7KV9 - chains B and b of the 6 polymer chains in the assembly; structure by electron microscopy, 2.90 A resolution.

== Chain B ==
Name: envelope protein E
From: Kunjin virus
UniProtKB: A0A0U2IWM5 (A0A0U2IWM5_WNV); residues 1-501 here correspond to UniProt positions 291-791 (UniProt number = residue number + 290)
Chain sequence (501 residues; numbered 1 to 501; the number before each row is that of its first residue):
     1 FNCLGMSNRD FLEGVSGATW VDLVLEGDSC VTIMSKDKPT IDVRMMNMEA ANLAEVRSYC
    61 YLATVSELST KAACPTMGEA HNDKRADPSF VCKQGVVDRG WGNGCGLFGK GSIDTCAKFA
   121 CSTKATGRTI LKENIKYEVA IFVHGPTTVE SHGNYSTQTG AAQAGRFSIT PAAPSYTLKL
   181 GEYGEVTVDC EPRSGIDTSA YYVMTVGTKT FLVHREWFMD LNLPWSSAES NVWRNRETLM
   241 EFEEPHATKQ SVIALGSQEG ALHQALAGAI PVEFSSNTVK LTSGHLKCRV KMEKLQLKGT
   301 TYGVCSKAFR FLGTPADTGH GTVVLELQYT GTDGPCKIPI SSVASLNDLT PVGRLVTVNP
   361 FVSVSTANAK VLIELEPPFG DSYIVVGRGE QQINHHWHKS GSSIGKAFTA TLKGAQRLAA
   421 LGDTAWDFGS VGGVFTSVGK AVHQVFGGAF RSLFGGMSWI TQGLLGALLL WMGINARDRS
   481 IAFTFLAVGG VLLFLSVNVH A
Cystine bridges: Cys3-Cys30, Cys60-Cys121, Cys92-Cys116, Cys190-Cys288
Covalent attachments: N-acetylglucosamine (NAG) linked to Asn154
Reported in the primary citation:
  - post-translational modification sites: Asn154

== Chain b ==
Name: Matrix protein M
From: Kunjin virus
UniProtKB: A0A0A6ZKT6 (A0A0A6ZKT6_WNV); residues 1-75 here correspond to UniProt positions 62-136 (UniProt number = residue number + 61)
Chain sequence (75 residues; each row starts with the number of its first residue):
     1 SLTVQTHGES TLSNKKGAWM DSTKATRYLV KTESWILRNP GYALVAAVIG WMLGSNTMQR
    61 VVFTVLLLLV APAYS
Not modelled in the structure: 1-4
Construct notes: conflict Thr64 (Ala125 in A0A0A6ZKT6)

== How chain B and chain b interact ==
Residue-residue contacts (67; chain B residue first):
  Asn8(B) - Lys15(b)
  Glu26(B) - Ser13(b)
  Glu26(B) - Lys15(b)  salt bridge
  Gly27(B) - Lys15(b)
  Asp28(B) - Lys16(b)  salt bridge
  Ser29(B) - Lys15(b)
  Ile196(B) - Leu12(b)  hydrophobic
  Tyr201(B) - Ser10(b)
  Tyr201(B) - Thr11(b)  hydrogen bond
  Tyr201(B) - Leu12(b)  hydrogen bond (side chain-backbone)
  Lys209(B) - Trp19(b)
  Phe211(B) - Trp19(b)  hydrophobic
  Leu212(B) - Leu12(b)  hydrophobic
  Val213(B) - His7(b)
  His214(B) - His7(b)  hydrogen bond (backbone-side chain)
  His214(B) - Glu9(b)
  His214(B) - Ser10(b)
  His214(B) - Thr11(b)
  Trp217(B) - Gln5(b)  hydrogen bond (side chain-backbone)
  Trp217(B) - Thr6(b)  hydrogen bond (side chain-backbone)
  Trp217(B) - His7(b)
  His263(B) - Trp19(b)  hydrogen bond (backbone-side chain)
  His263(B) - Met20(b)
  Gln264(B) - Thr6(b)
  Gln264(B) - Met20(b)
  Ala265(B) - Gln5(b)
  Ala265(B) - Thr6(b)  hydrogen bond (backbone-side chain)
  Ala265(B) - His7(b)  hydrogen bond (backbone-backbone)
  Leu266(B) - Trp19(b)
  Ala267(B) - Thr6(b)
  Ala267(B) - Trp19(b)
  Ala267(B) - Met20(b)  hydrogen bond (backbone-backbone)
  Ala267(B) - Arg27(b)
  Gly268(B) - His7(b)
  Gly268(B) - Gly8(b)
  Gly268(B) - Ser10(b)
  Gly268(B) - Ala18(b)
  Gly268(B) - Arg27(b)
  Ala269(B) - His7(b)
  Ala269(B) - Ala18(b)
  Ala269(B) - Trp19(b)  hydrogen bond (backbone-backbone)
  Ile270(B) - Ser10(b)
  Ile270(B) - Leu12(b)  hydrophobic
  Ile270(B) - Asn14(b)
  Pro271(B) - Trp19(b)
  Leu281(B) - Leu12(b)  hydrophobic
  Thr282(B) - Lys16(b)  hydrogen bond
  Ser283(B) - Leu12(b)
  Ser283(B) - Asn14(b)
  Ser283(B) - Lys16(b)
  Gly284(B) - Leu12(b)
  Gly284(B) - Ser13(b)
  Ala420(B) - Ser13(b)
  Leu421(B) - Ser13(b)
  Ser458(B) - Tyr28(b)
  Trp459(B) - Lys24(b)  hydrogen bond (side chain-backbone)
  Trp459(B) - Ala25(b)
  Trp459(B) - Tyr28(b)
  Ile460(B) - Tyr28(b)  hydrophobic
  Ile460(B) - Leu29(b)  hydrophobic
  Leu464(B) - Leu69(b)  hydrophobic
  Leu468(B) - Val62(b)  hydrophobic
  Trp471(B) - Met58(b)  hydrophobic
  Trp471(B) - Val61(b)  hydrophobic
  Met472(B) - Met58(b)  hydrophobic
  Val499(B) - Lys24(b)  hydrogen bond (backbone-side chain)
  Ala501(B) - Lys24(b)
Also at the interface, not in a pair above, chain B (38 interface residues in all): His285
Also at the interface, not in a pair above, chain b (25 interface residues in all): Gly17

== In short ==
Chain B and chain b form an interface of 38 and 25 residues respectively, with 13 hydrogen bonds and 2 salt
bridges. Polar pairs include Glu26(B)-Lys15(b), Asp28(B)-Lys16(b) and Tyr201(B)-Thr11(b). From the paper: a
modification site at Asn154(B).
Chain B is envelope protein E and chain b is Matrix protein M, both from Kunjin virus; the structure, Chimeric
flavivirus between Binjari virus and West Nile (Kunjin) virus, was determined by electron microscopy,
deposited together with 7KV8, 7KVA and 7KVB.
